7VOR - chains 3 and Y of the 66 polymer chains in the assembly; structure by electron microscopy, 2.74 A resolution.

Chain 3:
Molecule: Light-harvesting protein B-875 alpha chain
Source organism: Cereibacter sphaeroides 2.4.1
Reference sequence: Q3J1A4 (LHA1_RHOS4); residue numbers follow UniProt; this construct covers 1-58
Amino-acid sequence (58 residues; numbered 1 to 58; the number before each row is that of its first residue):
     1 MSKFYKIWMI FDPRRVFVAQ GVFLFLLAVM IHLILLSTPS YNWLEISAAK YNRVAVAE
Disordered / not traced: 1-3, 56-58
Ligand contacts:
  - bacteriochlorophyll a (BCL), molecule 1: G21, L24, F25, A28, H32, L35, Y41, W43
  - bacteriochlorophyll a (BCL), molecule 2: L24, L27, A28, I31, H32, L35, Y41
  - spheroidene (SPO), molecule 1: F17, Q20, F23, L24, L27, M30, I31, I34
  - spheroidene (SPO), molecule 2: F17, Q20, G21
  - spheroidene (SPO), molecule 3: F25, A28, V29, H32, L33, L36, W43
UniProt features mapped onto this chain:
  - binding site (a bacteriochlorophyll): H32

Chain Y:
Molecule: Rsp_7571 Protein-Y PufY
Source organism: Cereibacter sphaeroides 2.4.1
Reference sequence: U5NME9 (U5NME9_RHOS4); residue numbers follow UniProt; this construct covers 1-53
Amino-acid sequence (53 residues; numbered 1 to 53; the number before each row is that of its first residue):
     1 MPEVSEFAFR LMMAAVIFVG VGIMFAFAGG HWFVGLVVGG LVAAFFAATP NSN
Disordered / not traced: 1, 51-53

How chain 3 and chain Y interact:
Pairs across the interface - 12 pairs, chain 3 then chain Y:
  R15(3) with R10(Y)
  V18(3) with F45(Y), hydrophobic
  L26(3) with V21(Y), hydrophobic; F25(Y), hydrophobic; V38(Y), hydrophobic; V42(Y), hydrophobic
  V29(3) with F25(Y), hydrophobic
  M30(3) with M24(Y), hydrophobic; F25(Y), hydrophobic
  L33(3) with F25(Y), hydrophobic
  I34(3) with A28(Y), hydrophobic
  S37(3) with A28(Y), hydrogen bond (side chain-backbone)
Other interface residues (no listed pair), chain 3 (10 interface residues in all): A19, V22
Other interface residues (no listed pair), chain Y (9 interface residues in all): F46
The authors on this interface:
  - residue pairs: S37(3)-A28(Y) (hydrogen bond)

Summary:
The interface between chain 3 and chain Y involves 10 residues on one side and 9 on the other; the contacts
include 1 hydrogen bond. The hydrogen-bonded pair is S37(3)-A28(Y). The paper describes a hydrogen bond
between S37(3) and A28(Y).
Here chain 3 is Light-harvesting protein B-875 alpha chain and chain Y is Rsp_7571 Protein-Y PufY, both from
Cereibacter sphaeroides 2.4.1. Entry 7VOR (The structure of dimeric photosynthetic RC-LH1 supercomplex in
Class-1) was determined by electron microscopy together with 7VA9, 7VB9, 7VNM, 7VOT and 7VOY from the same
study.
